PDB entry 9F1M | X-ray diffraction, 1.90 A resolution | chain A

== Chain A ==
Name: Bromodomain-containing protein 4
Source organism: Homo sapiens
Notes: fragment: First bromodomain
Reference sequence: O60885 (BRD4_HUMAN); residues 44-168 here = UniProt positions 44-168
Amino-acid sequence (127 residues; each row starts with the number of its first residue):
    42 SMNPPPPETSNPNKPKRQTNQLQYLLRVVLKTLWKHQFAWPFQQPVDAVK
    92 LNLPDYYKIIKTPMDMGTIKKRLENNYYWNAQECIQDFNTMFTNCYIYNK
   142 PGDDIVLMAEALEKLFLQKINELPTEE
Not modelled in the structure: 42, 167-168
Construct notes: expression tag (42-43)
UniProt features mapped onto this chain:
  - site: Asn-140 (Acetylated histone binding)
  - cross-link: Lys-99 (Glycyl lysine isopeptide (Lys-Gly) (interchain with G-Cter in SUMO2))
Metal / ion sites: Na+: Tyr-137, Asn-140 (shared with 2 residues of chain B)
Ligand contacts: Meropenem, bound form (A1H80; 1-[2-[7-[2-[4-[2-[2-[2-[4-[3-(dimethylamino)propoxy]phenyl]ethyl]-5-(3,5-dimethyl-1,2-oxazol-4-yl)benzimidazol-1-yl]ethyl]piperazin-1-yl]ethanoylamino]heptanoylamino]-3,3-dimethyl-butanoyl]-N-[[4-(4-methyl-1,3-thiazol-5-yl)phenyl]methyl]-4-oxidanyl-pyrrolidine-2-carboxamide): Phe-79, Trp-81, Pro-82, Phe-83, Gln-85, Val-87, Lys-91, Leu-92, Leu-94, Tyr-97, Cys-136, Tyr-139, Asn-140, Asp-145, Ile-146, Leu-148, Met-149
Reported in the primary citation:
  - binding site for Meropenem, bound form: Phe-79, Pro-82, Phe-83, Val-87, Leu-92, Leu-94, Asn-140, Ile-146, Leu-148

== In short ==
Ligands of chain A: Meropenem, bound form. Tyr-137 and Asn-140 coordinate Na+. The paper reports a binding
site for Meropenem, bound form at Phe-79, Pro-82 and Phe-83 among others.
Chain A is Bromodomain-containing protein 4 (Homo sapiens); the structure, First bromodomain of BRD4 in
complex with ISOX-DUAL based degrader 45, was determined by X-ray diffraction, deposited together with 9F1J,
9F1K, 9F1L and 9F1N.
